PDB entry 7TMO | electron microscopy, 3.30 A resolution | chains A and F of the 15 polymer chains in the assembly

== Chain A ==
Molecule: H(+)-transporting two-sector ATPase
Organism: Saccharomyces cerevisiae
Notes: EC 7.1.2.2
UniProtKB: A0A6L0YX77 (A0A6L0YX77_YEASX); residues 0-616 here correspond to UniProt positions 1-617 (UniProt number = residue number + 1)
Sequence (639 residues; row label = number of the first residue in the row; numbering starts at 0):
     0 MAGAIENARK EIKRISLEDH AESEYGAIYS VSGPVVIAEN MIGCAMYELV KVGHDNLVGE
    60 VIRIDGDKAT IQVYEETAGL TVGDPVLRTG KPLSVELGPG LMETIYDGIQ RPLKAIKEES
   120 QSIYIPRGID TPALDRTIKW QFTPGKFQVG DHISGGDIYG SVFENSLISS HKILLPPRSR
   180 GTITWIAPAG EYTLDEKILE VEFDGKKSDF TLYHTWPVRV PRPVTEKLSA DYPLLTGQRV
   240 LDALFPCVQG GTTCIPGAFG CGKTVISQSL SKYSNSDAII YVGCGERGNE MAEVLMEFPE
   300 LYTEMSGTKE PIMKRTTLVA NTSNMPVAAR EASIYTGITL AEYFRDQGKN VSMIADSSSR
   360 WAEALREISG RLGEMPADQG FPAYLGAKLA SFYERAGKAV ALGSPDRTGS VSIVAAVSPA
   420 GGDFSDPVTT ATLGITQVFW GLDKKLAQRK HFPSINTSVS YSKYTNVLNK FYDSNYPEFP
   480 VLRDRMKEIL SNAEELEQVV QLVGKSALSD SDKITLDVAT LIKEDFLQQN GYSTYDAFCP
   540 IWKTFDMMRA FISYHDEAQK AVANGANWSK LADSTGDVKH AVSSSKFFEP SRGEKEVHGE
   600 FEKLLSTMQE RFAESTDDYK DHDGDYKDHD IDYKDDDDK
Disordered / not traced: 0-23, 616-638
Differences from the reference sequence: expression tag (617-638)
Bound ions: Mg2+: Thr263 (together with ATP)
Ligand contacts: ATP (adenosine-5'-triphosphate): Gln237, Ala257, Phe258, Gly259, Cys260, Gly261, Lys262, Thr263, Val264, Arg286, Ser417, Phe451, Pro452, Gln528, Asn529, Gly530, Tyr531

== Chain F ==
Molecule: Vacuolar proton pump subunit B
Organism: Saccharomyces cerevisiae
UniProtKB: A0A6A5Q585 (A0A6A5Q585_YEASX); residues 1-517 here = UniProt positions 1-517
Sequence (517 residues; row label = number of the first residue in the row):
     1 MVLSDKELFA INKKAVEQGF NVKPRLNYNT VSGVNGPLVI LEKVKFPRYN EIVNLTLPDG
    61 TVRQGQVLEI RGDRAIVQVF EGTSGIDVKK TTVEFTGESL RIPVSEDMLG RIFDGSGRPI
   121 DNGPKVFAED YLDINGSPIN PYARIYPEEM ISTGVSAIDT MNSIARGQKI PIFSASGLPH
   181 NEIAAQICRQ AGLVRPTKDV HDGHEENFSI VFAAMGVNLE TARFFKQDFE ENGSLERTSL
   241 FLNLANDPTI ERIITPRLAL TTAEYLAYQT ERHVLTILTD MSSYADALRE VSAAREEVPG
   301 RRGYPGYMYT DLSTIYERAG RVEGRNGSIT QIPILTMPND DITHPIPDLT GYITEGQIFV
   361 DRQLHNKGIY PPINVLPSLS RLMKSAIGEG MTRKDHGDVS NQLYAKYAIG KDAAAMKAVV
   421 GEEALSIEDK LSLEFLEKFE KTFITQGAYE DRTVFESLDQ AWSLLRIYPK EMLNRISPKI
   481 LDEFYDRARD DADEDEEDPD TRSSGKKKDA SQEESLI
Disordered / not traced: 1-14, 195-206, 486-517
Ligand contacts: ADP (adenosine-5'-diphosphate): Leu379, Ser380, Arg381, Lys384

== How chain A and chain F interact ==
Residue-residue contacts (35):
  Gly42(A) - Asp87(F)
  Gly42(A) - Lys89(F)
  Cys43(A) - Asp87(F)
  Ala44(A) - Ile86(F)
  Ala44(A) - Asp87(F)
  Met45(A) - Val34(F)  hydrophobic
  Met45(A) - Thr83(F)
  Met45(A) - Gly85(F)
  Met45(A) - Ile86(F)  hydrogen bond (backbone-backbone)
  Tyr46(A) - Ser84(F)
  Arg62(A) - Asn35(F)
  Ile63(A) - Gly33(F)
  Ile63(A) - Val34(F)  hydrogen bond (backbone-backbone)
  Ile63(A) - Ile86(F)
  Ile63(A) - Val88(F)  hydrophobic
  Lys226(A) - Leu219(F)
  Lys226(A) - Arg223(F)  hydrogen bond (backbone-side chain)
  Met374(A) - Ala293(F)  hydrophobic
  Met374(A) - Pro299(F)
  Asp377(A) - Arg289(F)
  Ala382(A) - Arg289(F)
  Ala382(A) - Glu290(F)
  Ala382(A) - Ala293(F)  hydrophobic
  Ala386(A) - Thr249(F)
  Ser390(A) - Ala245(F)  hydrogen bond (side chain-backbone)
  Glu393(A) - Asn218(F)
  Glu393(A) - Leu219(F)
  Glu393(A) - Asn246(F)
  Ser424(A) - Asn339(F)
  Thr429(A) - Asn339(F)
  Leu432(A) - Ser176(F)
  Gly433(A) - Ser176(F)
  Gln436(A) - Asn218(F)
  Tyr460(A) - Ser176(F)
  Lys462(A) - Gly177(F)
Other interface residues (no listed pair), chain A (30 interface residues in all): Ile41, Ile61, Asp64, Gly65, Ala376, Ala389, Phe423, Ile434, Ser457
Other interface residues (no listed pair), chain F (34 interface residues in all): Ser32, Gly36, Glu220, Arg252, Asp286, Glu296, Glu297, Arg302, Gly303, Pro338, Asn366

== Overview ==
Chain A and chain F form an interface of 30 and 34 residues respectively; the contacts include 4 hydrogen
bonds. Polar contacts include Lys226(A)-Arg223(F), Ser390(A)-Ala245(F) and Met45(A)-Ile86(F). Chain A binds
ATP. Chain F binds ADP.
Here chain A is H(+)-transporting two-sector ATPase and chain F is Vacuolar proton pump subunit B, both from
Saccharomyces cerevisiae. Entry 7TMO (V1 complex lacking subunit C from Saccharomyces cerevisiae, State 1) was
determined by electron microscopy, deposited together with 7TMM, 7TMP, 7TMQ, 7TMR, 7TMS and 7TMT.
